Entry 7WVV (electron microscopy, 2.90 A resolution); this record covers chains L and R of the 5 polymer chains in the assembly.

[Chain L]
Protein: Fme-leu-phe-ile-ile
Sequence (5 residues; numbered 1 to 5; the number before each row is that of its first residue):
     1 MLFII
Modified residues: Met1 (N-formylmethionine; FME)

[Chain R]
Protein: Soluble cytochrome b562, N-formyl peptide receptor 2
Organism: Homo sapiens
UniProt: chimeric construct of P0ABE7, P25090: residues -115 to -11 from P0ABE7 (C562_ECOLX) positions 23-127 (UniProt number = residue number + 138); residues 2-347 from P25090 positions 2-347 (same numbers)
Sequence (513 residues; each row starts with the number of its first residue; numbers below 1 keep their minus sign (Gly-118 is residue -118)):
  -118 GAPADLEDNW ETLNDNLKVI EKADNAAQVK DALTKMRAAA LDAQKATPPK LEDKSPDSPE
   -58 MKDFRHGFDI LVGQIDDALK LANEGKVKEA QAAAEQLKTT RNAYIQKYLG SGSENLYFQS
     2 ETNFSTPLNE YEEVSYESAG YTVLRILPLV VLGVTFVLGV LGNGLVIWVA GFRMTRTVTT
    62 ICYLNLALAD FSFTATLPFL IVSMAMGEKW PFGWFLCKLI HIVVDINLFG SVFLIGFIAL
   122 DRCICVLHPV WAQNHRTVSL AMKVIVGPWI LALVLTLPVF LFLTTVTIPN GDTYCTFNFA
   182 SWGGTPEERL KVAITMLTAR GIIRFVIGFL LPMSIVAICY GLIAAKIHKK GMIKSSRPLR
   242 VLTAVVASFF ICWFPFQLVA LLGTVWLKEM LFYGKYKIID ILVNPTSSLA FFNSCLNPML
   302 YVFVGQDFRE RLIHSLPTSL ERALSEDSAP TNDTAANSAS PPAETEFLEV LFQGPGSWSH
   362 PQFEKGSGAG ASAGSWSHPQ FEKGSDYKDD DDK
Disordered / not traced: -118 to 18, 317-394
Differences from the reference sequence: expression tag (-118 to -116, 348-394); conflict Trp-109 (Met29 in P0ABE7), Ile-14 (His124 in P0ABE7); linker (-10 to 1); engineered mutation Leu211 (Ser in P25090)
Disulfide bonds: Cys98-Cys176
UniProt features mapped onto this chain:
  - glycosylation: Asn4 (N-linked (GlcNAc...) asparagine)
What the authors report for this chain:
  - mutagenesis - D106A, R201A, R205A: decreased signaling in response to fM9
  - mutagenesis - R201A, R205A, F257A, V284A: decreased signaling in response to fHN
  - mutagenesis - R201A, R205A: unchanged signaling in response to Abeta42
  - mutagenesis - D106A (7-fold), I169W, F180A, F257A, Q258A (4-fold), V284A: decreased signaling in response to Abeta42
  - mutagenesis - D106A, V113A: abolished signaling in response to fHN
  - mutagenesis - S84R (49-fold), M85K (3-fold), E89A (6-22-fold), E89G (6-22-fold): decreased binding to fHN
  - specificity-determining residues: Ser84, Met85, Glu89
  - specificity-determining residues: Asp281 (proposed by the authors, not directly observed)

[Chain L / chain R interface]
Pairs across the interface (24; chain L residue first):
  Met1(L) - Asp106(R)  hydrogen bond (backbone-side chain)
  Met1(L) - Leu109(R)
  Met1(L) - Phe110(R)
  Met1(L) - Val113(R)
  Met1(L) - Arg201(R)
  Met1(L) - Arg205(R)  hydrogen bond (backbone-side chain)
  Met1(L) - Trp254(R)
  Met1(L) - Phe257(R)
  Met1(L) - Gln258(R)
  Leu2(L) - Val105(R)  hydrophobic
  Leu2(L) - Asp106(R)
  Leu2(L) - Arg201(R)  hydrogen bond (backbone-side chain)
  Leu2(L) - Arg205(R)  hydrogen bond (backbone-side chain)
  Leu2(L) - Phe292(R)  hydrophobic
  Phe3(L) - Ala261(R)
  Phe3(L) - Gly264(R)
  Phe3(L) - Thr265(R)
  Phe3(L) - Val284(R)  hydrophobic
  Ile4(L) - His102(R)
  Ile4(L) - Thr177(R)
  Ile4(L) - Phe178(R)
  Ile5(L) - Thr177(R)
  Ile5(L) - Leu268(R)  hydrophobic
  Ile5(L) - Leu272(R)  hydrophobic
Also at the interface, not in a pair above, chain R (24 interface residues in all): Leu81, Leu198, Met271, Ile280
Interface features reported in the paper:
  - residue pairs: Asp106(R)-Met1(L) (hydrogen bond), Leu109(R)-Met1(L), Phe110(R)-Met1(L), Val113(R)-Met1(L), Arg201(R)-Met1(L) (hydrogen bond), Arg205(R)-Met1(L) (hydrogen bond), Trp254(R)-Met1(L), Phe257(R)-Met1(L), Gln258(R)-Met1(L)
  - interface residues, chain L: Phe3(L), Ile4(L), Ile5(L)
  - interface residues, chain R: Asp106(R), Leu109(R), Phe110(R), Val113(R), Arg201(R), Arg205(R), Trp254(R), Phe257(R), Gln258(R)

[In short]
5 residues of chain L and 24 residues of chain R are in contact; the contacts include 4 hydrogen bonds. Among
the polar pairs are Met1(L)-Asp106(R), Met1(L)-Arg205(R) and Leu2(L)-Arg201(R). The paper describes hydrogen
bonds between Asp106(R) and Met1(L), Arg201(R) and Met1(L) and Arg205(R) and Met1(L); contacts between
Leu109(R) and Met1(L), Phe110(R) and Met1(L) and Val113(R) and Met1(L) among others. From the paper: D106A,
I169W and F180A of chain R, among others, reduce signaling in response to Abeta42; interface residues Phe3(L),
Ile4(L) and Asp106(R) among others; 13 substitutions were tested in all.
Chain L is Fme-leu-phe-ile-ile and chain R is Soluble cytochrome b562, N-formyl peptide receptor 2 (Homo
sapiens); the structure, Cryo-EM structure of the human formyl peptide receptor 2 in complex with fMLFII and
Gi2, was determined by electron microscopy together with 7WVU, 7WVW, 7WVX and 7WVY from the same study.
